6HJH - chain A; structure by X-ray diffraction, 3.30 A resolution.

Chain A:
Name: Mutual gliding-motility protein MglA
Source organism: Myxococcus xanthus
UniProtKB: Q1DB04 (MGLA_MYXXD); residue numbers follow UniProt; this construct covers 1-195
Sequence (195 residues; numbered 1 to 195; the number before each row is that of its first residue):
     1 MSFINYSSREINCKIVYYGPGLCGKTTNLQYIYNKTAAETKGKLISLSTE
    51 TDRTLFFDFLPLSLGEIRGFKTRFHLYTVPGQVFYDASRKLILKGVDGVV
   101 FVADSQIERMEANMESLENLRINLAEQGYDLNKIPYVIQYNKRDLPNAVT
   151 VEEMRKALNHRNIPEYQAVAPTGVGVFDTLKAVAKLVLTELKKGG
Unresolved in the structure: 1-2, 193-195
Swiss-Prot annotation at these positions:
  - binding site (GTP): Gly19 to Thr26, Thr78 to Gln82, Asn141 to Asp144

Summary:
From UniProt: 17 GTP-binding residues.
Chain A is Mutual gliding-motility protein MglA (Myxococcus xanthus); the structure, Myxococcus xanthus MglA
bound to GDP, was determined by X-ray diffraction, deposited together with 6H35, 6HJM, 6HJO, 6H17 and 6H5B.
